Entry 5N2P (X-ray diffraction, 2.06 A resolution); this record covers chain A.

Chain A:
Name: Tryptophan synthase alpha chain
Source organism: Sulfolobus solfataricus
Notes: EC 4.2.1.20
UniProt: P50382 (TRPA_SULSO); residues 1-241 here correspond to UniProt positions 4-244 (UniProt number = residue number + 3)
Sequence (241 residues; numbered 1 to 241; the number before each row is that of its first residue):
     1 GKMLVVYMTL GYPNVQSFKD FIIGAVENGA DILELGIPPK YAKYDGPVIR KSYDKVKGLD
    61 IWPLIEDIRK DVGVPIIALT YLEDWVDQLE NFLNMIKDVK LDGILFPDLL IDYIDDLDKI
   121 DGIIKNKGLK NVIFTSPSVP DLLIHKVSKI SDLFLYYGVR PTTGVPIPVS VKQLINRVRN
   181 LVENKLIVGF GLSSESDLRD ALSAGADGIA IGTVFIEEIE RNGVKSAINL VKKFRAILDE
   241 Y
UniProt features mapped onto this chain:
  - active site (Proton acceptor): E34, D45

Summary:
From UniProt: active-site residues E34 and D45.
Chain A is Tryptophan synthase alpha chain (Sulfolobus solfataricus); the structure, Sulfolobus solfataricus
Tryptophan Synthase A, was determined by X-ray diffraction.
